Entry 6KUT (electron microscopy, 4.10 A resolution (low resolution: residue-level contacts below are approximate; hydrogen-bond / salt-bridge calls are withheld)); this record covers chains B and C of the 5 polymer chains in the assembly.

# Chain B
Molecule: RNA-directed RNA polymerase catalytic subunit
From: Influenza D virus (D/swine/Oklahoma/1334/2011)
Notes: EC 2.7.7.48
UniProtKB: K9LH03 (K9LH03_9ORTO); residue numbers follow UniProt; this construct covers 1-753
Chain sequence (753 residues; row label = number of the first residue in the row):
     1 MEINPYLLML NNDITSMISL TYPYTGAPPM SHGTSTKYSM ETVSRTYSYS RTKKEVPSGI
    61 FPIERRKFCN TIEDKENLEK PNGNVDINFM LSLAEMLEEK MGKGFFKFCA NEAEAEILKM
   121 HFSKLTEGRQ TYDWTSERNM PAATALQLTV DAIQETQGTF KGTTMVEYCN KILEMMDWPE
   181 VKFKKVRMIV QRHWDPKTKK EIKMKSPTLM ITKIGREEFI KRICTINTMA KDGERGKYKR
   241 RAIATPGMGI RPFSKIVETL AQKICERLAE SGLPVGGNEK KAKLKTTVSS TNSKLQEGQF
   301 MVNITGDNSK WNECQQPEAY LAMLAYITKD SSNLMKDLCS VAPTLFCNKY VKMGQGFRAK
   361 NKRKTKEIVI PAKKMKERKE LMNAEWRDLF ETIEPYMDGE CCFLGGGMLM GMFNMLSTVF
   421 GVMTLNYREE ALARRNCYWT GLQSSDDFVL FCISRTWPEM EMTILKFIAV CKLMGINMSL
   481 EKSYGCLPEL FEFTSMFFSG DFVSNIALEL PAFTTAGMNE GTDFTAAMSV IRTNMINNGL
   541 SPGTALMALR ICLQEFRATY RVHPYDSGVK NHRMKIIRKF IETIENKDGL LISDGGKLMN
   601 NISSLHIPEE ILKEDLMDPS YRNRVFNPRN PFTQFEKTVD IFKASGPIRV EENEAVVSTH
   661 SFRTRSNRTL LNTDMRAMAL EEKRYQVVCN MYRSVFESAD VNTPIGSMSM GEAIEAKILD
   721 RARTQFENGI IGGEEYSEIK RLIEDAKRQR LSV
Not modelled in the structure: 187-207, 275-278, 431-434, 636-654, 670-677, 753

# Chain C
Molecule: Polymerase PB2
From: Influenza D virus (D/swine/Oklahoma/1334/2011)
UniProtKB: K9LHF3 (K9LHF3_9ORTO); residues 1-772 here = UniProt positions 1-772
Chain sequence (772 residues; numbered 1 to 772; the number before each row is that of its first residue):
     1 MSLLLTLAKE YANLTKDKKS CKLLSQGTVS SYTTFKKWTT SRKEKNPSLR MRWAMGSKFP
    61 IMANREILEE AGIPEQWEGI DLWSKKDDVS KLGMVLASPA AITYWNFCGP GVDNSSVIKD
   121 VYKAKFMKKE RWRETLWGPM NFELVGKQRR VVETQPVEIK LNQKEIKELT MWVLFEDEAN
   181 LASKFIQENF SLVLSLRELY KGKAVNKDVA AFMIAHQFSP EKRFLPTFGP IRPERMELLH
   241 CLGGDFWKIE AVTAGSLNEE QKKRDVRAVA RKICLRASVD LFTPAEKIRD YIASVTMRFG
   301 TVERTFEDVI RNSDDISAEV TLCKAALGCE LGKSMSFGNL NLRKVSGEAE TMEKTVYWGL
   361 KPIKYKCWRG EETFYCELRK VTCMFRRSEG LDWANIGPGS PEERRELLAM VMIFCRDGRF
   421 FESAPVNIDE SFFRTRLNKE IPYQYVLLKW VRQSRDNLDA LLSTRGLIPA HIGQFGKGMG
   481 IDGSSSSSMV YKGVMLSKTP IDIVESKEKH RLFLNDNIEA VTERGAMVAS IMDLSEDNRE
   541 TFNDVTFNHV DLAVLKDEKT AIIKIYRSLV ERINTDDDGL PALIMGKRYL ELYQLDEVKD
   601 AVGLIPKRML GAYSYQARQL IQSQIKNDSY SLPEIIKLLP FCYSPPKKML FDGTFHFKNQ
   661 MYVRPGINTN LFSFSKTDKS KIYVNGSAVK IKLVLGDDEM DTSLAFVEGF QVCEYDPRAP
   721 LIPRRDLRLI GFGKKVRVFV GQGQEKTLVR TSSKRAASHD VSKNIRRMRL EV
Not modelled in the structure: 1, 88-91, 255-706, 753-772

# Chain B / chain C interface
Residue-residue contacts - 157 pairs, chain B then chain C:
  His121(B) with Ser30(C)
  Phe122(B) with Ser30(C)
  Ser123(B) with Thr33(C)
  Thr126(B) with Thr34(C)
  Ala143(B) with Lys37(C)
  Thr144(B) with Trp38(C)
  Gln147(B) with Ser31(C); Phe35(C); Trp38(C)
  Gln154(B) with Gly27(C); Thr28(C)
  Thr159(B) with Gln26(C)
  Phe160(B) with Gly27(C)
  Lys161(B) with Gln26(C)
  Glu279(B) with Arg149(C)
  Ala282(B) with Gln148(C)
  Thr515(B) with Pro47(C)
  Ala516(B) with Pro47(C)
  Gly517(B) with Met51(C)
  Arg532(B) with Glu237(C)
  Met535(B) with His240(C)
  Ile536(B) with Leu225(C); His240(C)
  Asn537(B) with Arg149(C)
  Pro542(B) with Trp247(C)
  Thr559(B) with Arg52(C); Met55(C)
  Tyr560(B) with Met51(C); Met55(C)
  Arg561(B) with Met55(C)
  His572(B) with Ala100(C)
  Arg573(B) with Pro99(C)
  Lys575(B) with Glu78(C)
  Ile576(B) with Ala100(C)
  Ile577(B) with Thr103(C); Phe107(C)
  Lys579(B) with Trp77(C)
  Phe580(B) with Phe107(C)
  Ile584(B) with Phe107(C)
  Asp594(B) with Asn106(C)
  Ile602(B) with His240(C)
  Ser603(B) with Trp132(C); Cys241(C)
  Ser604(B) with Trp132(C)
  His606(B) with His240(C)
  Ile607(B) with Lys128(C)
  Ile611(B) with Lys125(C); Phe126(C)
  Leu612(B) with Trp132(C)
  Glu614(B) with Ile118(C); Phe126(C)
  Asp615(B) with Lys129(C)
  Tyr621(B) with Asn106(C)
  Asn623(B) with Pro110(C); Gly111(C); Val112(C); Asp113(C)
  Arg624(B) with Trp105(C); Asn106(C); Phe107(C); Cys108(C); Gly109(C); Pro110(C)
  Val625(B) with Asn106(C)
  Phe626(B) with Ile118(C)
  Asn627(B) with Trp105(C); Val112(C)
  Pro628(B) with Asn114(C)
  Arg629(B) with Ile67(C); Glu70(C); Trp105(C)
  Asn630(B) with Ile67(C)
  Pro631(B) with Ala63(C); Asn64(C); Leu68(C)
  Phe632(B) with Ile61(C); Ala63(C); Ile102(C)
  Gln634(B) with Ile67(C)
  Val656(B) with Tyr122(C)
  Val657(B) with Tyr122(C)
  His660(B) with Ile102(C); Asn106(C)
  Phe662(B) with Ile61(C); Ile102(C)
  Arg663(B) with Ile61(C); Met62(C)
  Thr664(B) with Ala54(C); Pro60(C); Met62(C)
  Arg665(B) with Phe59(C); Pro60(C); Met62(C); Leu96(C)
  Glu681(B) with Lys19(C)
  Glu682(B) with Trp38(C)
  Arg684(B) with Asp17(C)
  Tyr685(B) with Leu23(C); Phe35(C)
  Gln686(B) with Phe35(C)
  Cys689(B) with Phe35(C)
  Met691(B) with Tyr11(C)
  Tyr692(B) with Tyr32(C); Gln742(C)
  Arg693(B) with Asp208(C)
  Phe696(B) with Gly741(C); Gln742(C)
  Glu697(B) with Lys207(C)
  Ser698(B) with Met171(C); Phe175(C); Glu178(C)
  Asp700(B) with Tyr32(C); Lys36(C)
  Val701(B) with Lys167(C); Met171(C)
  Asn702(B) with Met171(C); Ala179(C)
  Pro704(B) with Tyr32(C)
  Ile705(B) with Gln742(C)
  Gly706(B) with Val29(C)
  Ser707(B) with Val29(C)
  Met708(B) with Gly743(C)
  Ser709(B) with Ser25(C)
  Met710(B) with Leu24(C)
  Gly711(B) with Tyr11(C); Leu24(C)
  Ala713(B) with Phe739(C); Gly741(C); Gln742(C); Gly743(C)
  Ile714(B) with Tyr11(C)
  Glu715(B) with Tyr11(C)
  Ala716(B) with Phe739(C)
  Lys717(B) with Phe175(C)
  Ile718(B) with Leu4(C); Ala8(C)
  Asp720(B) with Pro723(C); Phe739(C)
  Arg721(B) with Leu4(C)
  Arg723(B) with Leu721(C)
  Thr724(B) with Pro723(C); Arg725(C)
  Gln725(B) with Leu3(C); Leu4(C)
  Glu727(B) with Leu721(C); Asp726(C)
  Asn728(B) with Arg725(C); Asp726(C)
  Glu735(B) with Leu5(C)
  Ile739(B) with Ala8(C)
  Leu742(B) with Lys9(C); Ala12(C)
  Ala746(B) with Ala12(C)
  Gln749(B) with Lys16(C)
  Arg750(B) with Tyr11(C); Cys21(C); Leu24(C)
Interface residues without a listed pair, chain B (121 interface residues in all): Gln130, Val150, Thr163, Phe502, Thr514, Met518, Glu520, Leu590, Leu605, Pro608, Arg622, Phe635, Ala655, Ser658, Val687, Ser694, Gly729, Ile743
Interface residues without a listed pair, chain C (113 interface residues in all): Leu7, Leu14, Thr15, Thr40, Lys43, Ser48, Gly56, Ser57, Gln76, Ile80, Met94, Ala97, Ser98, Ala101, Tyr104, Ser115, Lys119, Leu144, Thr170, Ala211, Phe212, Pro226, Leu238, Leu239, Phe246, Ile722

# Overview
The interface between chain B and chain C involves 121 residues on one side and 113 on the other.
Chain B is RNA-directed RNA polymerase catalytic subunit and chain C is Polymerase PB2, both from Influenza D
virus (D/swine/Oklahoma/1334/2011); the structure, Structure of influenza D virus polymerase bound to vRNA
promoter in Mode B conformation (Class B2), was determined by electron microscopy together with 6KUJ, 6KUK,
6KUP, 6KUR, 6KUV and 6KV5 from the same study.
